3U5Z - chains E and A of the 10 polymer chains in the assembly; structure by X-ray diffraction, 3.50 A resolution.

== Chain E ==
Protein: DNA polymerase accessory protein 44
Organism: Enterobacteria phage T4
UniProt: P04526 (DPA44_BPT4); numbering as in UniProt (aligned over 1-319)
Sequence (324 residues; each row starts with the number of its first residue; numbers below 1 keep their minus sign (Gly-4 is residue -4)):
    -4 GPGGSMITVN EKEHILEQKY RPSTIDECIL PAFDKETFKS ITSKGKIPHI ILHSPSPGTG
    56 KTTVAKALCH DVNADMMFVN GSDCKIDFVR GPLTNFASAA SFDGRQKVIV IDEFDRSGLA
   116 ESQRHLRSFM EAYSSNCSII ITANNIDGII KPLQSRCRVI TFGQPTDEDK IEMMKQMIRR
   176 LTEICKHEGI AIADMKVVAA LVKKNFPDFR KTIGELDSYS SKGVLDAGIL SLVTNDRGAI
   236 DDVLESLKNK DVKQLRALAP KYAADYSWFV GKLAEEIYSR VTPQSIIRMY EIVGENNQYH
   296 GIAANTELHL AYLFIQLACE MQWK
Unresolved in the structure: -4 to 1, 221-233
Construct notes: expression tag (-4 to 0)
UniProt features mapped onto this chain:
  - binding site (ATP): Glu12 to Tyr15, Ile24, Gly53 to Thr58, Arg205
Bound ions: Mg2+: Thr57 (together with ADP)
Ligand contacts: ADP (adenosine-5'-diphosphate): Glu12, Tyr15, Arg16, Pro17, Glu22, Cys23, Ile24, Leu25, Pro52, Gly53, Thr54, Gly55, Lys56, Thr57, Thr58, Glu108, Arg175, Phe204, Arg205, Ile208
From the paper describing this entry:
  - binding site for the ligand 08T: Arg151
  - allosteric site: Lys80 (proposed by the authors, not directly observed)

== Chain A ==
Protein: DNA polymerase accessory protein 62
Organism: Enterobacteria phage T4
UniProt: P04527 (DPA62_BPT4); residues 2-187 here = UniProt positions 2-187
Sequence (199 residues; row label = number of the first residue in the row):
     2 SLFKDDIQLN EHQVAWYSKD WTAVQSAADS FKEKAENEFF EIIGAINNKT KCSIAQKDYS
    62 KFMVENALSQ FPECMPAVYA MNLIGSGLSD EAHFNYLMAA VPRGKRYGKW AKLVEDSTEV
   122 LIIKLLAKRY QVNTNDAINY KSILTKNGKL PLVLKELKGL VTDDFLKEVT KNVKEQKQLK
   182 KLALEWGLEH HHHHHHHHH
Unresolved in the structure: 188-200
Construct notes: expression tag (188-200)

== How chain E and chain A interact ==
Contacting residue pairs - 48 pairs, chain E then chain A:
  Glu8(E) - Arg130(A)  salt bridge
  Glu8(E) - Tyr131(A)
  His9(E) - Val154(A)
  His9(E) - Glu157(A)  salt bridge
  Ile10(E) - Tyr131(A)
  Ile10(E) - Tyr141(A)  hydrophobic
  Glu12(E) - Tyr141(A)  hydrogen bond
  Gln13(E) - Tyr141(A)  hydrogen bond
  Phe73(E) - Gln132(A)
  Asn75(E) - Gln132(A)  hydrogen bond (side chain-backbone)
  Asn75(E) - Val133(A)
  Asn75(E) - Asn134(A)
  Ser77(E) - Asn134(A)
  Arg205(E) - Asp137(A)  salt bridge
  Gly209(E) - Ile144(A)
  Asp212(E) - Ile144(A)
  Asp212(E) - Asn148(A)  hydrogen bond (backbone-side chain)
  Ser213(E) - Ile144(A)
  Ser213(E) - Asn148(A)  hydrogen bond (backbone-side chain)
  Tyr214(E) - Asn148(A)
  Ser215(E) - Asn148(A)
  Ser216(E) - Lys147(A)  hydrogen bond (side chain-backbone)
  Ser216(E) - Asn148(A)  hydrogen bond
  Val247(E) - Pro73(A)  hydrophobic
  Lys248(E) - Ala112(A)
  Arg251(E) - Asn67(A)  hydrogen bond (side chain-backbone)
  Arg251(E) - Ser70(A)  hydrogen bond
  Arg251(E) - Gln71(A)  hydrogen bond
  Ala252(E) - Ala112(A)  hydrophobic
  Ala252(E) - Lys113(A)
  Ala252(E) - Leu114(A)
  Leu253(E) - Leu114(A)  hydrophobic
  Lys256(E) - Leu114(A)
  Asp260(E) - Asn136(A)
  Trp263(E) - Asn136(A)
  Tyr294(E) - Leu84(A)  hydrophobic
  Ile297(E) - Leu84(A)
  Ala298(E) - Asn83(A)
  Ala299(E) - Asn83(A)  hydrogen bond (backbone-backbone)
  Asn300(E) - Asn67(A)
  Asn300(E) - Asn83(A)  hydrogen bond (backbone-side chain)
  Leu303(E) - Ser70(A)
  Leu303(E) - Met76(A)  hydrophobic
  Leu303(E) - Val79(A)  hydrophobic
  Leu303(E) - Asn83(A)
  His304(E) - Tyr80(A)
  His304(E) - Asn83(A)
  Tyr307(E) - Tyr80(A)  hydrophobic
Interface residues without a listed pair, chain E (33 interface residues in all): Lys7, Glu302
Interface residues without a listed pair, chain A (30 interface residues in all): Phe63, Glu66, Trp111, Leu145, Leu153

== Overview ==
The interface between chain E and chain A involves 33 residues on one side and 30 on the other; the contacts
include 12 hydrogen bonds and 3 salt bridges. Polar contacts include Glu8(E)-Arg130(A), His9(E)-Glu157(A) and
Arg205(E)-Asp137(A). The paper reports a binding site for the ligand 08T at Arg151(E); an allosteric site at
Lys80(E).
Here chain E is DNA polymerase accessory protein 44 and chain A is DNA polymerase accessory protein 62, both
from Enterobacteria phage T4. Entry 3U5Z (Structure of T4 Bacteriophage clamp loader bound to the T4 clamp,
primer-template DNA, and ATP analog) was determined by X-ray diffraction (same publication as 3U60 and 3U61).
